1C9L - chains A and B of the 4 polymer chains in the assembly; structure by X-ray diffraction, 2.90 A resolution.

Chain A (and B):
Protein: Clathrin
From: Rattus norvegicus
Notes: fragment: n-terminal domain; chain B of this document is another copy of the same molecule, construct and numbering; everything in this record applies to it too
Reference sequence: P11442 (CLH_RAT); numbering as in UniProt (aligned over 3-359)
Chain sequence (357 residues; numbered 3 to 359; the number before each row is that of its first residue):
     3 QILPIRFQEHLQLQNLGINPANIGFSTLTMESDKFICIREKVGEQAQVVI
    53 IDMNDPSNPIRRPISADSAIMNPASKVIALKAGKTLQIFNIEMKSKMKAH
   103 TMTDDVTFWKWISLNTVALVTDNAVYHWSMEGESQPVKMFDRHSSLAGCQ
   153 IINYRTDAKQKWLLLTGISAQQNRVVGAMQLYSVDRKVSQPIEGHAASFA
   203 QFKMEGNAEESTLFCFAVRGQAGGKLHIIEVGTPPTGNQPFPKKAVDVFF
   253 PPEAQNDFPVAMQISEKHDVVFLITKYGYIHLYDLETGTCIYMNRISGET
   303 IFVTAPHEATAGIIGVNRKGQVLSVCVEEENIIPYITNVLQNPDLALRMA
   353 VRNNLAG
Swiss-Prot annotation at these positions:
  - region: A68 to D107 (WD40-like repeat 2), T302 to E330 (WD40-like repeat 7)
  - modified residue: S67 (Phosphoserine), T105 (Phosphothreonine), Y184 (Phosphotyrosine)

How chain A and chain B interact:
Pairs across the interface (30):
  K205(A) with Q257(B)
  E207(A) with E255(B); A256(B); Q257(B), hydrogen bond (side chain-backbone); N258(B), hydrogen bond (side chain-backbone); D259(B); Y279(B); R297(B)
  G208(A) with E255(B); Y281(B); R297(B)
  N209(A) with E255(B)
  Q241(A) with R297(B); G300(B)
  P244(A) with E301(B)
  P345(A) with Q152(B)
  D346(A) with F27(B); Q152(B)
  L349(A) with S171(B); A172(B); V177(B), hydrophobic
  R350(A) with Y279(B), hydrogen bond
  A352(A) with A172(B), hydrophobic; N175(B)
  V353(A) with R176(B); V177(B), hydrophobic; N258(B), hydrogen bond (backbone-side chain)
  N356(A) with N175(B), hydrogen bond (backbone-side chain)
  L357(A) with N175(B), hydrogen bond (backbone-side chain)
  G359(A) with A172(B)
Interface residues without a listed pair, chain A (17 interface residues in all): A210, K246
Interface residues without a listed pair, chain B (18 interface residues in all): K321

Overview:
The interface between chain A and chain B involves 17 residues on one side and 18 on the other; the contacts
include 6 hydrogen bonds. Polar pairs include E207(A)-Q257(B), E207(A)-N258(B) and R350(A)-Y279(B).
Both chains are Clathrin (Rattus norvegicus). Entry 1C9L (Peptide-in-groove interactions link target proteins
to the B-propeller of clathrin) was determined by X-ray diffraction together with 1C9I from the same study.
